Entry 6QVI (X-ray diffraction, 2.72 A resolution); this record covers chain A.

# Chain A
Name: ComZ
Source organism: Thermus thermophilus (strain HB27 / ATCC BAA-163 / DSM 7039)
UniProtKB: Q72JC1 (Q72JC1_THET2); residues 1-524 here correspond to UniProt positions 31-554 (UniProt number = residue number + 30)
Chain sequence (534 residues; each row starts with the number of its first residue; numbers below 1 keep their minus sign (Met-1 is residue -1)):
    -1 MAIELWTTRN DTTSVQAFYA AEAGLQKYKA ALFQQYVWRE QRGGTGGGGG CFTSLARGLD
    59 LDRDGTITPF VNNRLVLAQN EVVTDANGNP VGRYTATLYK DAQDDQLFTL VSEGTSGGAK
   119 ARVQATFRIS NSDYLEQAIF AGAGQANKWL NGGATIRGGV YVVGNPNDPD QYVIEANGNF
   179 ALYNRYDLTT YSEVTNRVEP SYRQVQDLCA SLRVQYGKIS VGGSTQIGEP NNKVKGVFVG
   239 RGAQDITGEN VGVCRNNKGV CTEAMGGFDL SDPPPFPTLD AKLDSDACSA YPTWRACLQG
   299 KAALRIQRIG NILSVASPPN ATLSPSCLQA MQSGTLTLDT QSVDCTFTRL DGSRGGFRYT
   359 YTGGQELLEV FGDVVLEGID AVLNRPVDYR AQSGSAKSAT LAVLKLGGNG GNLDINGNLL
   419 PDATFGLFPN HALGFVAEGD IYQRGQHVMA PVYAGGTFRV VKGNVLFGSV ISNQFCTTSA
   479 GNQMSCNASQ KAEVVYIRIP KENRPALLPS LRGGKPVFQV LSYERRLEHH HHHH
Not modelled in the structure: -1 to 0, 40-48, 143, 529-532
Sequence notes: initiating methionine (-1); expression tag (0, 525-532)
Disulfides: Cys49-Cys207, Cys252-Cys259, Cys286-Cys295, Cys325-Cys343, Cys474-Cys484
What the authors report for this chain:
  - mutagenesis - K98A/K233A: decreased binding to DNA

# In short
The paper reports that K98A/K233A reduce binding to DNA.
Chain A is ComZ (Thermus thermophilus (strain HB27 / ATCC BAA-163 / DSM 7039)); the structure, Crystal
structure of competence-associated pilin ComZ from Thermus thermophilus, was determined by X-ray diffraction,
deposited together with 6QVF.
